PDB entry 9CZM | electron microscopy, 2.57 A resolution | chains F and C of the 8 polymer chains in the assembly

== Chain F ==
Molecule: Large-conductance Ca2+-activated K+ channel beta2 subunit, Calcium-activated potassium channel subunit beta-4
From: Homo sapiens
UniProtKB: chimeric construct of B5BNX0, Q86W47: residues 2-44 from B5BNX0 (B5BNX0_HUMAN) positions 2-44 (same numbers); residues 45-240 from Q86W47 positions 15-210 (UniProt number = residue number - 30)
Sequence (239 residues; row label = number of the first residue in the row):
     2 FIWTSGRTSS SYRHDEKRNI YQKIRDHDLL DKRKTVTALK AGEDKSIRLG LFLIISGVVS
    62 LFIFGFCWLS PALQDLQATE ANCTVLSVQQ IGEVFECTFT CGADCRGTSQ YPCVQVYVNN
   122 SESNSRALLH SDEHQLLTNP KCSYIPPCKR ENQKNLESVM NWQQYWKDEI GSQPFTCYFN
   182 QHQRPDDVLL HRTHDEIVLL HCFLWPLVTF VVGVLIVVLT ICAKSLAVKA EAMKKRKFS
Disordered / not traced: 2-35, 236-240
Disulfide bonds: Cys84-Cys178, Cys98-Cys149, Cys102-Cys106, Cys114-Cys143
UniProt features mapped onto this chain:
  - glycosylation (N-linked (GlcNAc...) asparagine): Asn83, Asn120

== Chain C ==
Molecule: Isoform 5 of Calcium-activated potassium channel subunit alpha-1
From: Homo sapiens
UniProtKB: Q12791 (KCMA1_HUMAN), isoform Q12791-5; residues 1-1056 here correspond to UniProt positions 66-1121 (UniProt number = residue number + 65)
Sequence (1056 residues; each row starts with the number of its first residue):
     1 MDALIIPVTM EVPCDSRGQR MWWAFLASSM VTFFGGLFII LLWRTLKYLW TVCCHCGGKT
    61 KEAQKINNGS SQADGTLKPV DEKEEAVAAE VGWMTSVKDW AGVMISAQTL TGRVLVVLVF
   121 ALSIGALVIY FIDSSNPIES CQNFYKDFTL QIDMAFNVFF LLYFGLRFIA ANDKLWFWLE
   181 VNSVVDFFTV PPVFVSVYLN RSWLGLRFLR ALRLIQFSEI LQFLNILKTS NSIKLVNLLS
   241 IFISTWLTAA GFIHLVENSG DPWENFQNNQ ALTYWECVYL LMVTMSTVGY GDVYAKTTLG
   301 RLFMVFFILG GLAMFASYVP EIIELIGNRK KYGGSYSAVS GRKHIVVCGH ITLESVSNFL
   361 KDFLHKDRDD VNVEIVFLHN ISPNLELEAL FKRHFTQVEF YQGSVLNPHD LARVKIESAD
   421 ACLILANKYC ADPDAEDASN IMRVISIKNY HPKIRIITQM LQYHNKAHLL NIPSWNWKEG
   481 DDAICLAELK LGFIAQSCLA QGLSTMLANL FSMRSFIKIE EDTWQKYYLE GVSNEMYTEY
   541 LSSAFVGLSF PTVCELCFVK LKLLMIAIEY KSANRESRIL INPGNHLKIQ EGTLGFFIAS
   601 DAKEVKRAFF YCKACHDDIT DPKRIKKCGC KRLEDEQPST LSPKKKQRNG GMRNSPNTSP
   661 KLMRHDPLLI PGNDQIDNMD SNVKKYDSTG MFHWCAPKEI EKVILTRSEA AMTVLSGHVV
   721 VCIFGDVSSA LIGLRNLVMP LRASNFHYHE LKHIVFVGSI EYLKREWETL HNFPKVSILP
   781 GTPLSRADLR AVNINLCDMC VILSANQNNI DDTSLQDKEC ILASLNIKSM QFDDSIGVLQ
   841 ANSQGFTPPG MDRSSPDNSP VHGMLRQPSI TTGVNIPIIT ELVNDTNVQF LDQDDDDDPD
   901 TELYLTQPFA CGTAFAVSVL DSLMSATYFN DNILTLIRTL VTGGATPELE ALIAEENALR
   961 GGYSTPQTLA NRDRCRVAQL ALLDGPFADL GDGGCYGDLF CKALKTYNML CFGIYRLRDA
  1021 HLSTPSQCTK RYVITNPPYE FELVPTDLIF CLMQFD
Disordered / not traced: 1-15, 55-90, 570-576, 616-680, 834-871, 1005-1009
Metal / ion sites: K+ site 1: Thr287, Val288 (shared with 2 residues of chain A; 2 residues of chain B; 2 residues of chain D); K+ site 2: Thr287 (shared with 1 residue of chain A; 1 residue of chain B; 1 residue of chain D); K+ site 3: Val288, Gly289 (shared with 2 residues of chain A; 2 residues of chain B; 2 residues of chain D); K+ site 4: Gly289, Tyr290 (shared with 2 residues of chain A; 1 residue of chain B; 1 residue of chain D); Ca2+ site 1: Asp367, Arg514, Ser533, Glu535, Ser600; Mg2+: Glu374, Glu399; Ca2+ site 2: Gln889, Asp892, Asp895, Asp897
UniProt features mapped onto this chain:
  - region: Leu491 to Phe511 (Segment S7), Leu548 to Ile568 (Segment S8), Cys612 to His616 (Heme-binding motif)
  - motif: Thr287 to Tyr290 (Selectivity for potassium)
  - binding site (Mg(2+)): Glu374, Gln397, Glu399
  - lipidation (S-palmitoyl cysteine): Cys53, Cys54, Cys56

== Chain F / chain C interface ==
Contacting residue pairs - 6 pairs, chain F then chain C:
  Ala39(F) with Ser335(C); Ser337(C)
  Phe67(F) with Phe131(C), hydrophobic; Ile132(C), hydrophobic; Trp275(C), hydrophobic
  Ser71(F) with Ser135(C)
Other interface residues (no listed pair), chain F (8 interface residues in all): Val37, Thr38, Arg49, Phe63, Leu70
Other interface residues (no listed pair), chain C (9 interface residues in all): Val128, Arg329, Arg413

== Summary ==
8 residues of chain F face 9 of chain C across their interface. The K+ site 1 is built by Thr287(C) and
Val288(C). Val288(C) and Gly289(C) coordinate K+ site 3. UniProt lists 3 Mg2+-binding residues on chain C.
Chain F is Large-conductance Ca2+-activated K+ channel beta2 subunit, Calcium-activated potassium channel
subunit beta-4 and chain C is Isoform 5 of Calcium-activated potassium channel subunit alpha-1, both from Homo
sapiens; the structure, Ca2+ bound open-inactivated hSlo1 + beta2N-beta4 channel in nanodisc, was determined
by electron microscopy (same publication as 9CZH, 9CZJ, 9CZK, 9CZO, 9CZQ, 9D18 and 9D19).
